PDB entry 5EZY | X-ray diffraction, 2.05 A resolution | chains B and F of the 6 polymer chains in the assembly

Chain B:
Protein: Tubulin beta-2B chain
From: Bos taurus
UniProtKB: Q6B856 (TBB2B_BOVIN); the author numbering skips numbers that UniProt does not, so the offset changes along the chain: 1-42 = UniProt 1-42; 45-360 = UniProt 43-358; 369-455 = UniProt 359-445
Sequence (445 residues; each row starts with the number of its first residue; note: 10 numbers in that range are skipped by the numbering (no residue carries them; nothing is unmodelled there)):
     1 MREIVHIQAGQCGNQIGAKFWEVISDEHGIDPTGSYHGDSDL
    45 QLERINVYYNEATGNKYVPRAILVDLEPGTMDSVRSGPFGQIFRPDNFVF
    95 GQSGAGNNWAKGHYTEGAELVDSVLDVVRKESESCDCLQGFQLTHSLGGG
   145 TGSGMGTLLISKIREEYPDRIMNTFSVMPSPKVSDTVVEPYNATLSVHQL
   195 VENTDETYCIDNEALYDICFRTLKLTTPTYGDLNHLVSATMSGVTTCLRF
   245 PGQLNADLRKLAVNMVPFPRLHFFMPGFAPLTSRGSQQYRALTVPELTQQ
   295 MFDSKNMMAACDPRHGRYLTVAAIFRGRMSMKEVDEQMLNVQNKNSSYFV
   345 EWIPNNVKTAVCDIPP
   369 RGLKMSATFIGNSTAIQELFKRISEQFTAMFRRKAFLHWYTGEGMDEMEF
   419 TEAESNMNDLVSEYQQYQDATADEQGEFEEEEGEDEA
Disordered / not traced: 1, 439-455
Glycans and other covalent adducts: taccalonolide AJ (TAJ) linked to D226
Ion coordination: Mg2+: Q11 (together with GDP)
Residues lining bound ligands:
  - GDP (guanosine-5'-diphosphate): G10, Q11, C12, Q15, D69, A99, N101, S140, G142, G143, G144, T145, G146, S147, V171, P173, V177, D179, E183, N206, L209, Y224, L227, N228
  - taccalonolide AJ (TAJ): K19, L217, L219, T223, G225, H229, L230, F272, T276, S277, R278, G370, L371
Reported in the primary citation:
  - binding site for taccalonolide AJ: K19, D226, H229, T276, R278

Chain F:
Protein: Uncharacterized protein
From: Gallus gallus
UniProtKB: E1BQ43 (E1BQ43_CHICK); numbering as in UniProt (aligned over 1-378)
Sequence (384 residues; numbered 1 to 384; the number before each row is that of its first residue):
     1 MYTFVVRDENSSVYAEVSRLLLATGQWKRLRKDNPRFNLMLGERNRLPFG
    51 RLGHEPGLVQLVNYYRGADKLCRKASLVKLIKTSPELSESCTWFPESYVI
   101 YPTNLKTPVAPAQNGIRHLINNTRTDEREVFLAAYNRRREGREGNVWIAK
   151 SSAGAKGEGILISSEASELLDFIDEQGQVHVIQKYLEKPLLLEPGHRKFD
   201 IRSWVLVDHLYNIYLYREGVLRTSSEPYNSANFQDKTCHLTNHCIQKEYS
   251 KNYGRYEEGNEMFFEEFNQYLMDALNTTLENSILLQIKHIIRSCLMCIEP
   301 AISTKHLHYQSFQLFGFDFMVDEELKVWLIEVNGAPACAQKLYAELCQGI
   351 VDVAISSVFPLADTGQKTSQPTSIFIKLHHHHHH
Disordered / not traced: 104-125, 153-158, 363-371
Differences from the reference sequence: expression tag (379-384)
Residues lining bound ligands: AMP-PCP (ACP; phosphomethylphosphonic acid adenylate ester): K74, P95, I148, K150, Q183, K184, Y185, L186, K198, D200, R202, R222, H239, L240, T241, N242, D318, M320, I330, E331, N333

Chain B / chain F interface:
Pairs across the interface - 14 pairs, chain B then chain F:
  R311(B) - R31(F)
  L333(B) - R36(F)
  L333(B) - P56(F)
  Q336(B) - R36(F)
  N337(B) - R36(F)  hydrogen bond
  N337(B) - P56(F)
  N337(B) - G57(F)
  N337(B) - L58(F)
  K338(B) - M1(F)
  S340(B) - L30(F)
  S340(B) - N34(F)  hydrogen bond
  S340(B) - R36(F)
  S341(B) - R31(F)
  E345(B) - R31(F)  salt bridge
Other interface residues (no listed pair), chain B (9 interface residues in all): N349
Other interface residues (no listed pair), chain F (9 interface residues in all): T3

Overview:
The chain B/chain F interface involves 9 residues from each chain; the contacts include 2 hydrogen bonds and 1
salt bridge. Among the polar pairs are E345(B)-R31(F), N337(B)-R36(F) and S340(B)-N34(F). Ligands of chain B:
GDP. Ligands of chain F: AMP-PCP. From the paper: a binding site for taccalonolide AJ at K19(B), D226(B) and
H229(B) among others.
Chain B is Tubulin beta-2B chain (Bos taurus) and chain F is Uncharacterized protein (Gallus gallus); the
structure, Crystal structure of T2R-TTL-taccalonolide AJ complex, was determined by X-ray diffraction.
